Entry 6A09 (X-ray diffraction, 2.29 A resolution); this record covers chains A and D.

Chain A (and D):
Protein: YfdX protein
From: Salmonella enterica I
Notes: chain D of this document is another copy of the same molecule, construct and numbering; everything in this record applies to it too
UniProt: A0A0F7DJF1 (A0A0F7DJF1_SALET); residues 10-186 here correspond to UniProt positions 21-197 (UniProt number = residue number + 11)
Sequence (185 residues; numbered 10 to 194; the number before each row is that of its first residue):
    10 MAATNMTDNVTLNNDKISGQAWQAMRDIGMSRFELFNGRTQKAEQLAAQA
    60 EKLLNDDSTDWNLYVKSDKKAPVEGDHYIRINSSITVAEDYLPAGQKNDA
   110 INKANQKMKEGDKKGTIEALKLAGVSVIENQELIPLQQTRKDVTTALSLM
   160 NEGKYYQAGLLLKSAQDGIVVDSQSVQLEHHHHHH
Unresolved in the structure: 10-14, 189-194 (chain D: 10-15, 188-194)
Differences from the reference sequence: expression tag (187-194)

Chain A / chain D interface:
Contacting residue pairs (35; chain A residue first):
  Lys78(A) - Ser182(D)  hydrogen bond (side chain-backbone)
  Lys78(A) - Gln183(D)  hydrogen bond
  Lys79(A) - Ser184(D)  hydrogen bond (backbone-side chain)
  Lys79(A) - Gln186(D)
  Pro81(A) - Ser135(D)
  Pro81(A) - Ile137(D)  hydrophobic
  Pro81(A) - Ser184(D)
  Tyr87(A) - Ile137(D)
  Ala97(A) - Gln147(D)
  Ala97(A) - Ser173(D)
  Glu98(A) - Leu170(D)
  Glu98(A) - Ser173(D)
  Asp99(A) - Lys150(D)  salt bridge
  Asp99(A) - Asp151(D)
  Tyr100(A) - Thr154(D)
  Tyr100(A) - Leu158(D)  hydrophobic
  Tyr100(A) - Leu170(D)  hydrophobic
  Ser135(A) - Pro81(D)
  Ser135(A) - Gln147(D)  hydrogen bond
  Ile137(A) - Tyr87(D)
  Gln147(A) - Asp99(D)  hydrogen bond
  Gln147(A) - Ser135(D)  hydrogen bond
  Asp151(A) - Asp99(D)
  Thr154(A) - Tyr100(D)
  Leu170(A) - Glu98(D)
  Ser173(A) - Glu98(D)  hydrogen bond (side chain-backbone)
  Asp176(A) - Thr95(D)
  Val179(A) - Ser182(D)
  Val180(A) - Val180(D)
  Ser182(A) - Lys78(D)  hydrogen bond (backbone-side chain)
  Ser182(A) - Val179(D)
  Ser184(A) - Lys79(D)  hydrogen bond (side chain-backbone)
  Ser184(A) - Ala80(D)
  Ser184(A) - Pro81(D)
  Gln186(A) - Lys79(D)
Interface residues without a listed pair, chain A (25 interface residues in all): Ala80, Thr95, Leu158, Gln183
Interface residues without a listed pair, chain D (28 interface residues in all): Ala97, Lys130, Asp176, Asp181

Overview:
25 residues of chain A face 28 of chain D across their interface; the contacts include 9 hydrogen bonds and 1
salt bridge. Polar pairs include Asp99(A)-Lys150(D), Lys78(A)-Ser182(D) and Lys78(A)-Gln183(D).
Chain A and chain D are both YfdX protein (Salmonella enterica I); the structure, Salmonella Typhi YfdX in the
P222 space group, was determined by X-ray diffraction together with 6A02 and 6A07 from the same study.
